9ITU - chains A and F of the 26 polymer chains in the assembly; structure by electron microscopy, 3.18 A resolution.

== Chain A ==
Molecule: ATP synthase subunit alpha
From: Chloroflexus aurantiacus J-10-fl
Notes: EC 7.1.2.2
UniProtKB: A9WGS6 (ATPA_CHLAA); residue numbers follow UniProt; this construct covers 1-522
Sequence (522 residues; each row starts with the number of its first residue):
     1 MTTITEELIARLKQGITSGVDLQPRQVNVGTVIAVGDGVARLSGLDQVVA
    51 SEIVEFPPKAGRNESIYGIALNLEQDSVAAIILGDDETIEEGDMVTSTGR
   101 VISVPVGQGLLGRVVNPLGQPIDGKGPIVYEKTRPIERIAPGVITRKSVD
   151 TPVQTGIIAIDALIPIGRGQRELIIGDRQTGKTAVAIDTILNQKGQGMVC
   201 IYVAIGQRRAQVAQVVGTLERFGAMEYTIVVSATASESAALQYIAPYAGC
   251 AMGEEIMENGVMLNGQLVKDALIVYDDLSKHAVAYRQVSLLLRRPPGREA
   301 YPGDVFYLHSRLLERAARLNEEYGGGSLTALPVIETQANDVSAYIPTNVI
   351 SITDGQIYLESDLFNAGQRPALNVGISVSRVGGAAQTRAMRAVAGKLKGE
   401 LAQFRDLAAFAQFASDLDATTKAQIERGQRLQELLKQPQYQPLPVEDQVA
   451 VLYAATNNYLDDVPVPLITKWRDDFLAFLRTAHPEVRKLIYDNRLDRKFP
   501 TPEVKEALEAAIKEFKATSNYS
Disordered / not traced: 1-26, 520-522
Small-molecule neighbours:
  - ADP (adenosine-5'-diphosphate): Ser351, Val378, Arg380
  - ATP (adenosine-5'-triphosphate): Arg178, Gln179, Thr180, Gly181, Lys182, Thr183, Ala184, Gln207, Gln211, Phe364, Arg369, Pro370, Gln437, Pro438, Gln439
Swiss-Prot annotation at these positions:
  - binding site (ATP): Gly176 to Thr183
  - site: Ser377 (Required for activity)

== Chain F ==
Molecule: ATP synthase subunit beta
From: Chloroflexus aurantiacus J-10-fl
Notes: EC 7.1.2.2
UniProtKB: A9WGS4 (ATPB_CHLAA); residues 1-471 here = UniProt positions 1-471
Sequence (471 residues; numbered 1 to 471; the number before each row is that of its first residue):
     1 MPAKGVIQEIIGVVIRAKFPEDEVPEIYNAIEIPLGNGDRLVCEVQQQLG
    51 NGVVKAVAMGSTDGLRRGLEVIDTGRPIAVPVGPATLGRVFNVLGDPIDG
   101 MGPIGPEVERRPIHRDPPSFEEQNTQAQIFETGIKVIDLIAPFTRGGKTA
   151 IFGGAGVGKTVVIQELIANIAKEQSGFSVFAGVGERSREGNDLIHEMKEA
   201 RIDENTTVFDKTVMVFGQMNEPPGARLRVGLTALTMAEYFRDEGRDILLF
   251 IDNIFRFVQAGSEVSSLLGRMPSQVGYQPTLGTEMGELQERITSTKRGSI
   301 TSMQAVYVPADDYTDPAPATVFSHLDATISLERSIAERAIFPAVDPLAST
   351 SRILDPNIVGEEHYRVAQEVKRVLQRYKDLKDIIAILGMEELSDEDKLTV
   401 QRARKIELFFSQPFTVAQQFTGRPGKYVPVKKTVESFARLLNGEGDHIPE
   451 SFFYMQGDFDDVLAAYEASQK
Disordered / not traced: 1-2, 471
Small-molecule neighbours:
  - ADP (adenosine-5'-diphosphate): Gly154, Ala155, Gly156, Val157, Gly158, Lys159, Thr160, Val161, Arg186, Glu189, Phe341, Gln412, Phe414, Ala417, Phe420, Thr421
  - ATP (adenosine-5'-triphosphate): Thr350, Ser351, Arg352, Tyr364
Swiss-Prot annotation at these positions:
  - binding site (ATP): Gly153 to Thr160

== Interface between chain A and chain F ==
Pairs across the interface - 93 pairs, chain A then chain F:
  Leu45(A) - Arg67(F)  hydrogen bond (backbone-side chain)
  Asp46(A) - Arg67(F)
  Gln47(A) - Arg66(F)  hydrogen bond
  Val48(A) - Arg66(F)
  Val49(A) - Gly64(F)
  Val49(A) - Leu65(F)
  Ala50(A) - Ile10(F)  hydrophobic
  Ala50(A) - Thr62(F)
  Ala50(A) - Asp63(F)
  Ala50(A) - Leu65(F)  hydrogen bond (backbone-backbone)
  Ser51(A) - Asp63(F)  hydrogen bond (backbone-backbone)
  Leu71(A) - Ile10(F)
  Asn72(A) - Ile11(F)
  Leu73(A) - Gln8(F)
  Leu73(A) - Glu9(F)
  Leu73(A) - Ile10(F)  hydrogen bond (backbone-backbone)
  Leu73(A) - Arg67(F)
  Glu74(A) - Glu9(F)
  Glu74(A) - Arg67(F)  hydrogen bond (backbone-side chain)
  Gln75(A) - Gln8(F)
  Gln75(A) - Glu9(F)
  Asp76(A) - Arg67(F)
  Ser77(A) - Arg67(F)
  Val78(A) - Arg67(F)
  Val101(A) - Asp63(F)
  Glu137(A) - Asp63(F)
  Ile139(A) - Asn220(F)
  Ile139(A) - Pro222(F)
  Ala140(A) - Asn220(F)
  Val143(A) - Ser187(F)
  Val143(A) - Asn191(F)
  Val143(A) - Asp192(F)
  Val143(A) - His195(F)
  Val143(A) - Phe216(F)  hydrophobic
  Val143(A) - Gln218(F)
  Ile144(A) - Ile98(F)
  Ile144(A) - Asp99(F)
  Ile144(A) - His195(F)
  Arg146(A) - Ser187(F)
  Arg146(A) - Asp192(F)
  Lys147(A) - Asp192(F)  hydrogen bond (backbone-side chain)
  Ser148(A) - Leu193(F)
  Ser148(A) - Glu196(F)
  Arg171(A) - Arg188(F)
  Pro295(A) - Ser266(F)
  Pro296(A) - Gly276(F)
  Arg298(A) - Pro309(F)
  Arg298(A) - Asp312(F)  salt bridge
  Arg298(A) - Asp315(F)  salt bridge
  Gly303(A) - Glu263(F)
  Asp304(A) - Glu263(F)
  Phe306(A) - Met219(F)  hydrophobic
  Phe306(A) - Arg256(F)
  Phe306(A) - Gln259(F)
  Tyr307(A) - Asn220(F)
  Tyr307(A) - Glu221(F)
  Tyr307(A) - Pro222(F)
  Tyr307(A) - Arg226(F)
  Tyr307(A) - Glu263(F)
  Ser310(A) - Met219(F)
  Glu314(A) - Arg186(F)
  Glu314(A) - Ser187(F)  hydrogen bond (side chain-backbone)
  Glu314(A) - Arg188(F)
  Glu314(A) - Met219(F)
  Glu314(A) - Asn220(F)
  Val341(A) - Arg333(F)
  Ser342(A) - Ala310(F)
  Ser342(A) - Asp311(F)
  Tyr344(A) - Gln259(F)
  Thr347(A) - Ala155(F)
  Thr347(A) - Tyr307(F)  hydrogen bond (backbone-side chain)
  Thr347(A) - Ala310(F)
  Asn348(A) - Tyr307(F)  hydrogen bond
  Ile350(A) - Ala155(F)  hydrophobic
  Ile350(A) - Gly156(F)
  Ser351(A) - Ala155(F)
  Ser351(A) - Arg186(F)  hydrogen bond (backbone-side chain)
  Ser351(A) - Arg256(F)  hydrogen bond
  Ser351(A) - Tyr307(F)
  Ile352(A) - Arg186(F)  hydrogen bond (backbone-side chain)
  Ile352(A) - Met219(F)  hydrophobic
  Thr353(A) - Arg186(F)  hydrogen bond (backbone-side chain)
  Asp354(A) - Arg186(F)  salt bridge
  Asp354(A) - Arg188(F)  salt bridge
  Ile376(A) - Glu337(F)
  Val378(A) - Phe420(F)  hydrophobic
  Ser379(A) - Phe420(F)
  Arg380(A) - Ala155(F)
  Arg380(A) - Arg186(F)
  Arg380(A) - Arg188(F)
  Arg380(A) - Glu189(F)
  Arg380(A) - Phe420(F)
  Val381(A) - Arg188(F)
Other interface residues (no listed pair), chain A (52 interface residues in all): Gly142, Gly297, Ala343
Other interface residues (no listed pair), chain F (49 interface residues in all): Gly12, Ser61, Pro223, Pro272, Val275

== In short ==
Chain A and chain F form an interface of 52 and 49 residues respectively; the contacts include 14 hydrogen
bonds and 4 salt bridges. Among the polar pairs are Arg298(A)-Asp312(F), Arg298(A)-Asp315(F) and
Asp354(A)-Arg186(F). ADP is bound between chain A and chain F.
Here chain A is ATP synthase subunit alpha and chain F is ATP synthase subunit beta, both from Chloroflexus
aurantiacus J-10-fl. Entry 9ITU (Chloroflexus aurantiacus ADP-bound ATP synthase, state 3) was determined by
electron microscopy together with 9ITJ, 9ITK, 9ITL, 9ITM, 9ITN, 9ITO and 11 further entries from the same
study.
